Entry 8J3Y (X-ray diffraction, 1.28 A resolution); this record covers chain A.

[Chain A]
Protein: Putative polysaccharide-binding protein
Source organism: Saccharophagus degradans (strain 2-40 / ATCC 43961 / DSM 17024)
Reference sequence: Q21KS2 (Q21KS2_SACD2); residues 84-473 here = UniProt positions 84-473
Sequence (392 residues; numbered 82 to 473; the number before each row is that of its first residue):
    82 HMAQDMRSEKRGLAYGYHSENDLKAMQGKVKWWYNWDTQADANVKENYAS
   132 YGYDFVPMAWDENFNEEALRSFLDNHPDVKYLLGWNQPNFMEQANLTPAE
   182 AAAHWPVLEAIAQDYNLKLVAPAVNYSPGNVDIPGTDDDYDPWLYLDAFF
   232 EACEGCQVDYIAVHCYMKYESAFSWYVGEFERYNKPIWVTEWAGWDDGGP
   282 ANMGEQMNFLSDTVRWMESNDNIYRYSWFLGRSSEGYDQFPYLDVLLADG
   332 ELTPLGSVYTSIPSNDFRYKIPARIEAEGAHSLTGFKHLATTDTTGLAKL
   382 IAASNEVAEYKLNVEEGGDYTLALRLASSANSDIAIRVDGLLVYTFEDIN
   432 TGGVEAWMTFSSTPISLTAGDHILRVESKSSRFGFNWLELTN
Differences from the reference sequence: expression tag (82-83); engineered mutation Q168 (Glu in Q21KS2)
Disulfides: C234-C237
Bound ions: Mg2+: E357, E359, A379, N467
Ligand contacts: beta-D-glucopyranose (BGC): Y207, S208, P209, Y221
From the paper describing this entry:
  - binding site for beta-D-glucopyranose: W117, W141, D142, N167, Q168, F171, Q174, N206, Y207, H245, Y247, M248, Y250, W256, E272, W276, D277, F310
  - Mg2+ coordination: E357, E359, A379, N467
  - mutagenesis - E168Q, S252Y: decreased catalytic activity
  - catalytic residues: Y247, E272 (proposed by the authors, not directly observed)
  - mutagenesis - E251Y, D293Y: increased catalytic activity on curdlan high-set gel
  - mutagenesis - V435A: unchanged binding to curdlan high-set gels
  - mutagenesis - T376A, I382A (3-fold), V388A: decreased binding to curdlan high-set gels
  - mutagenesis - T376A: unchanged stability

[Overview]
Chain A binds beta-D-glucopyranose. E357, E359, A379 and N467 form the Mg2+ site. The paper reports catalytic
residues Y247 and E272; T376A, I382A and V388A reduce binding to curdlan high-set gels; 8 substitutions were
tested in all.
Chain A is Putative polysaccharide-binding protein (Saccharophagus degradans (strain 2-40 / ATCC 43961 / DSM
17024)); the structure, Crystal structure of CBM6E E168Q in complex with oligosaccharides, was determined by
X-ray diffraction together with 8J3X from the same study.
